3T47 - chain A; structure by X-ray diffraction, 1.30 A resolution.

Chain A:
Molecule: Scin-D
Organism: Staphylococcus aureus subsp. aureus
Notes: fragment: SCIN-D, residues 37-111
Reference sequence: Q99WZ4 (Q99WZ4_STAAM); residues 8-83 here correspond to UniProt positions 36-111 (UniProt number = residue number + 28)
Amino-acid sequence (81 residues; each row starts with the number of its first residue):
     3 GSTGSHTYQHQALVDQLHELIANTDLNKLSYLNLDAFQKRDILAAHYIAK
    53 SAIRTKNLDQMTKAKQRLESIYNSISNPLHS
Unresolved in the structure: 3-10, 82-83
Sequence notes: expression tag (3-7)
What the authors report for this chain:
  - contacts within the chain: Thr26-His48 (backbone contact)
  - mutagenesis - H48A: unchanged binding to C3b

Overview:
The paper reports that H48A leaves binding to C3b unchanged; contacts within the chain involving Thr26 and
His48.
Chain A is Scin-D (Staphylococcus aureus subsp. aureus); the structure, Crystal Structure of truncated form of
Staphylococcal Complement Inhibitor D (SCIN-D) at 1.3 Angstrom, was determined by X-ray diffraction (same
publication as 3T46, 3T48, 3T49 and 3T4A).
